8DGI - chains A and N; structure by electron microscopy, 3.94 A resolution.

Chain A:
Protein: Endoribonuclease Dcr-1
Source organism: Drosophila melanogaster
Notes: EC 3.1.26.-
UniProt: Q9VCU9 (DCR1_DROME); residues 1-2249 here = UniProt positions 1-2249
Chain sequence (2249 residues; numbered 1 to 2249; the number before each row is that of its first residue):
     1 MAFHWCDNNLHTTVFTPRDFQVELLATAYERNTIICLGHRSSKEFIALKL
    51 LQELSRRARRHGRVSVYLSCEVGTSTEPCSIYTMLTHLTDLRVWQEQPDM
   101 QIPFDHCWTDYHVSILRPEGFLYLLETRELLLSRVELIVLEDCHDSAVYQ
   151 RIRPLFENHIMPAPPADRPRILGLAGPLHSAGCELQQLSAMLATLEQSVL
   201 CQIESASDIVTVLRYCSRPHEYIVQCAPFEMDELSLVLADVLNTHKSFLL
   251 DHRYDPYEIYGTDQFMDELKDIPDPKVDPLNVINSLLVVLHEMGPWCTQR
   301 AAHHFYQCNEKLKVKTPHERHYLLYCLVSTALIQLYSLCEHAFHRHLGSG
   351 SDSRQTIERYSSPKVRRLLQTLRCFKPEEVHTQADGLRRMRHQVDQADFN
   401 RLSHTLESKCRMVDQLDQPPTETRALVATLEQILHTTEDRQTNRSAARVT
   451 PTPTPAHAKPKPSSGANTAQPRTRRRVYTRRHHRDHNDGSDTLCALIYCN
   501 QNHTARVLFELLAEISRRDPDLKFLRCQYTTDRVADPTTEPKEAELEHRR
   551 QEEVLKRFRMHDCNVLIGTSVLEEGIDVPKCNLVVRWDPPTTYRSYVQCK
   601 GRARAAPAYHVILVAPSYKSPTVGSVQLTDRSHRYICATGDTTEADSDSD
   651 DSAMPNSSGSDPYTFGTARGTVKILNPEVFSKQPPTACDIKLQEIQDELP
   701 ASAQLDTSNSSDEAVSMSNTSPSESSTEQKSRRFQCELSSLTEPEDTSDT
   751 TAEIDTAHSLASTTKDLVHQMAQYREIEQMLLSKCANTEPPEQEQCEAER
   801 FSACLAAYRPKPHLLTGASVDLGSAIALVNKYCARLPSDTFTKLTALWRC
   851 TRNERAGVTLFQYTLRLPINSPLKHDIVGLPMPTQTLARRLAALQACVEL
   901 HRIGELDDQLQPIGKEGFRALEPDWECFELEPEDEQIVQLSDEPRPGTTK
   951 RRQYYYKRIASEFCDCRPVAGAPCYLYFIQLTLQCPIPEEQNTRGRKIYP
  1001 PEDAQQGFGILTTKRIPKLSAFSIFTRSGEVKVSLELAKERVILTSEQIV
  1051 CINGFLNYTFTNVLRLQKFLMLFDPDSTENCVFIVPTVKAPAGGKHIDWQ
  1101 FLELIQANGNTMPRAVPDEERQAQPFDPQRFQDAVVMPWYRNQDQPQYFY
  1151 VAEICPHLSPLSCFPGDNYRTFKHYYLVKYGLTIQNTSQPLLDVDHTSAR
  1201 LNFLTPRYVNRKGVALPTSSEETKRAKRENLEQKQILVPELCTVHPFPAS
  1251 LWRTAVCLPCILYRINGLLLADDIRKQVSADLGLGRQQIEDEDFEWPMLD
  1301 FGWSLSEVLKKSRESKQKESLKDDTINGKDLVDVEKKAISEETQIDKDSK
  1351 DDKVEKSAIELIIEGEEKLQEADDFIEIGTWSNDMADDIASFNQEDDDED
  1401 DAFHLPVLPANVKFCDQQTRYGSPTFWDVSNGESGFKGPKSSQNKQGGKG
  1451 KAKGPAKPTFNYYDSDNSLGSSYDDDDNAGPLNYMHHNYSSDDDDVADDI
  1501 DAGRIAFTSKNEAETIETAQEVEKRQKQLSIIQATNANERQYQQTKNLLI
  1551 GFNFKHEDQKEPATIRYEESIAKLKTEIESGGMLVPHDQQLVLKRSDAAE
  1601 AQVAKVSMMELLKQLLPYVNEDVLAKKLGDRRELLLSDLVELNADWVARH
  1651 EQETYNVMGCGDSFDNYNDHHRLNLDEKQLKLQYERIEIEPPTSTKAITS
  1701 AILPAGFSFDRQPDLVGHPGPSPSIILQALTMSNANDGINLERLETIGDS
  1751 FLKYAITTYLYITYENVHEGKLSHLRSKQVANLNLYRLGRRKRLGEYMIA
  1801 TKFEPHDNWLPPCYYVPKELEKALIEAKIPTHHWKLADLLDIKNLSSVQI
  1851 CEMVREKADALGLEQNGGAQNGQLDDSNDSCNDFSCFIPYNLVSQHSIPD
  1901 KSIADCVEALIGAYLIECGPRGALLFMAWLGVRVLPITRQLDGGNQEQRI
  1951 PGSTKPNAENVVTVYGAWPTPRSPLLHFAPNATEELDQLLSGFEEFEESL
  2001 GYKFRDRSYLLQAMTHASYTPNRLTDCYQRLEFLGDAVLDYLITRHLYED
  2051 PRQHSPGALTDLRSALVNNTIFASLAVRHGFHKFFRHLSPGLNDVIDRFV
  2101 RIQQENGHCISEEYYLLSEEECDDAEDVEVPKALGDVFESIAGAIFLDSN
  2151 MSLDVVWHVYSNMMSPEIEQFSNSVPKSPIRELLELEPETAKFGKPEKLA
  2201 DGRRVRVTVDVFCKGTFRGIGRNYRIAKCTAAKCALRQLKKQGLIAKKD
Unresolved in the structure: 1-12, 377-491, 616-761, 936-943, 951-970, 1289-1517, 1589-1606, 1681-1702, 1813-1894, 2123-2128, 2241-2249
Construct notes: conflict Arg-134 (Ser in Q9VCU9), Ser-205 (Thr in Q9VCU9), Leu-416 (Met in Q9VCU9), Ser-702 (Ala in Q9VCU9), Cys-796 (Ser in Q9VCU9), Val-1332 (Ala in Q9VCU9), Ala-1338 (Pro in Q9VCU9), Ile-1339 (Thr in Q9VCU9), Ile-1345 (Leu in Q9VCU9)
Reported in the primary citation:
  - conformationally variable residues (helix shift): Glu-1222 to Glu-1232

Chain N:
Protein: Loquacious, isoform B
Source organism: Drosophila melanogaster
UniProt: Q9VJY9 (Q9VJY9_DROME); numbering as in UniProt (aligned over 1-465)
Chain sequence (465 residues; numbered 1 to 465; the number before each row is that of its first residue):
     1 MDQENFHGSSLPQQLQNLHIQPQQASPNPVQTGFAPRRHYNNLVGLGNGN
    51 AVSGSPVKGAPLGQRHVKLKKEKISAQVAQLSQPGQLQLSDVGDPALAGG
   101 SGLQGGVGLMGVILPSDEALKFVSETDANGLAMKTPVSILQELLSRRGIT
   151 PGYELVQIEGAIHEPTFRFRVSFKDKDTPFTAMGAGRSKKEAKHAAARAL
   201 IDKLIGAQLPESPSSSAGPSVTGLTVAGSGGDGNANATGGGDASDKTVGN
   251 PIGWLQEMCMQRRWPPPSYETETEVGLPHERLFTIACSILNYREMGKGKS
   301 KKIAKRLAAHRMWMRLQETPIDSGKISDSICGELEGEPRSSENYYGELKD
   351 ISVPTLTTQHSNKVSQFHKTLKNATGKKLLKLQKTCLKNNKIDYIKLLGE
   401 IATENQFEVTYVDIEEKTFSGQFQCLVQLSTLPVGVCHGSGPTAADAQRH
   451 AAQNALEYLKIMTKK
Unresolved in the structure: 1-357

How chain A and chain N interact:
Pairs across the interface - 42 pairs, chain A then chain N:
  His-245(A) / His-438(N)
  Phe-248(A) / His-438(N)
  Leu-250(A) / Phe-419(N)
  Asp-251(A) / Thr-418(N)
  Asp-251(A) / Phe-419(N)
  Asp-251(A) / Gln-424(N)  hydrogen bond
  Arg-253(A) / Glu-416(N)
  Arg-253(A) / Lys-417(N)
  Arg-253(A) / Phe-419(N)
  Glu-258(A) / Glu-416(N)
  His-303(A) / Ser-361(N)
  Tyr-306(A) / His-360(N)
  Tyr-306(A) / Lys-363(N)
  Tyr-306(A) / Val-364(N)  hydrophobic
  Tyr-306(A) / Pro-433(N)
  Gln-307(A) / Thr-358(N)
  Gln-307(A) / His-360(N)
  Glu-310(A) / His-360(N)
  Glu-310(A) / Lys-363(N)  salt bridge
  Lys-311(A) / Gln-359(N)  hydrogen bond
  Lys-311(A) / His-360(N)  hydrogen bond
  Lys-313(A) / Val-434(N)
  Leu-323(A) / Leu-426(N)  hydrophobic
  Leu-323(A) / Val-436(N)
  Cys-326(A) / Val-434(N)  hydrophobic
  Cys-326(A) / Val-436(N)  hydrophobic
  Leu-327(A) / Val-436(N)  hydrophobic
  Leu-327(A) / His-438(N)
  Thr-330(A) / Val-434(N)
  Thr-330(A) / Gly-435(N)
  Thr-330(A) / Val-436(N)  hydrogen bond (side chain-backbone)
  Thr-330(A) / Tyr-458(N)
  Ile-333(A) / Phe-367(N)  hydrophobic
  Ile-333(A) / His-368(N)
  Gln-334(A) / Tyr-458(N)
  Gln-334(A) / Ile-461(N)
  Tyr-336(A) / Val-364(N)  hydrophobic
  Tyr-336(A) / His-368(N)
  Ser-337(A) / His-368(N)  hydrogen bond
  Leu-338(A) / Ile-461(N)  hydrophobic
  Glu-340(A) / His-368(N)
  His-341(A) / Lys-465(N)
Other interface residues (no listed pair), chain A (25 interface residues in all): Ile-259, Arg-320
Other interface residues (no listed pair), chain N (27 interface residues in all): Val-412, Ile-414, Gln-428, Glu-457, Met-462

In short:
25 residues of chain A face 27 of chain N across their interface, with 5 hydrogen bonds and 1 salt bridge.
Polar contacts include Glu-310(A)/Lys-363(N), Asp-251(A)/Gln-424(N) and Lys-311(A)/Gln-359(N). The paper
reports conformational variability at Glu-1222(A).
Chain A is Endoribonuclease Dcr-1 and chain N is Loquacious, isoform B, both from Drosophila melanogaster; the
structure, Structural Basis of MicroRNA Biogenesis by Dicer-1 and Its Partner Protein Loqs-PB - complex Ia,
was determined by electron microscopy (same publication as 8DFV, 8DG5, 8DG7, 8DGA and 8DGJ).
